PDB entry 7F8V | electron microscopy, 3.30 A resolution | chains A and R of the 5 polymer chains in the assembly

# Chain A
Protein: Guanine nucleotide-binding protein G(i) subunit alpha-2
Organism: Homo sapiens
UniProt: P04899 (GNAI2_HUMAN); residue numbers follow UniProt; this construct covers 1-355
Sequence (355 residues; numbered 1 to 355; the number before each row is that of its first residue):
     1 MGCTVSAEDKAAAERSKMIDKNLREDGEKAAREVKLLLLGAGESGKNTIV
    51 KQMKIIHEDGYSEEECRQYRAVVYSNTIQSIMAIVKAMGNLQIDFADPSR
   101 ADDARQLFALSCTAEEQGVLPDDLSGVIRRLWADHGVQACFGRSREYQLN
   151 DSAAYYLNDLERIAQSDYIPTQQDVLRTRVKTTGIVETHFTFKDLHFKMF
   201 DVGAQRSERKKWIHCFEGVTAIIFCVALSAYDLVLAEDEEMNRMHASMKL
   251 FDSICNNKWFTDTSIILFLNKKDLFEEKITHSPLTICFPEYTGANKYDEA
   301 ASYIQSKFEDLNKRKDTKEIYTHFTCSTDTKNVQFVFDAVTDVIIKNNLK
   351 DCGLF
Not modelled in the structure: 1-9, 54-182
Sequence notes: engineered mutation Asn47 (Ser in P04899), Ala204 (Gly in P04899), Ala246 (Glu in P04899), Ser327 (Ala in P04899)
Swiss-Prot annotation at these positions:
  - region: Lys35 to Lys46, Thr48 (G1 motif), Asp174 to Thr182 (G2 motif), Phe197 to Gly203, Gln205, Arg206 (G3 motif), Ile266 to Asp273 (G4 motif), Thr325, Cys326, Thr328 to Thr330 (G5 motif)
  - binding site (GTP): Leu176 to Thr182, Asp201 to Gly203, Gln205, Asn270 to Asp273
  - binding site (Mg(2+)): Thr182
  - modified residue: Arg179 (ADP-ribosylarginine), Gln205 (Deamidated glutamine), Cys352 (ADP-ribosylcysteine)
  - lipidation: Gly2 (N-myristoyl glycine), Cys3 (S-palmitoyl cysteine)

# Chain R
Protein: Gastrin/cholecystokinin type B receptor
Organism: Homo sapiens
UniProt: P32239 (GASR_HUMAN); numbering as in UniProt (aligned over 2-418)
Sequence (465 residues; row label = number of the first residue in the row; numbers below 1 keep their minus sign (Asp-8 is residue -8)):
    -8 DYKDDDDGAPELLKLNRSVQGTGPGPGASLCRPGAPLLNSSSVGNLSCEP
    42 PRIRGAGTRELELAIRITLYAVIFLMSVGGNMLIIVVLGLSRRLRTVTNA
    92 FLLSLAVSDLLLAVACMPFTLLPNLMGTFIFGTVICKAVSYLMGVSVSVS
   142 TLSLVAIALERYSAICRPLQARVWQTRSHAARVIVATWLLSGLLMVPYPV
   192 YTVVQPVGPRVLQCVHRWPSARVRQTWSVLLLLLLFFIPGVVMAVAYGLI
   242 SRELYLGLRFDGDSDSDSQSRVRNQGGLPGAVHQNGRCRPETGAVGEDSD
   292 GCYVQLPRSRPALELTALTAPGPGSGSRPTQAKLLAKKRVVRMLLVIVVL
   342 FFLCWLPVYSANTWRAFDGPGAHRALSGAPISFIHLLSYASACVNPLVYC
   392 FMHRRFRQACLETCARCCPRPPRARPREFLEVLFQGPWSHPQFEKGGGSG
   442 GGSGGSAWSHPQFEK
Not modelled in the structure: -8 to 54, 250-325, 406-456
Sequence notes: expression tag (-8 to 1, 419-456)
Swiss-Prot annotation at these positions:
  - lipidation: Cys408 (S-palmitoyl cysteine)
  - glycosylation (N-linked (GlcNAc...) asparagine): Asn7, Asn30, Asn36
Disulfide bonds: Cys127-Cys205
What the authors report for this chain:
  - mutagenesis - Y189A, R356A, L367A, Y380A: abolished binding to CCK-8 or gastrin-17
  - specificity-determining residues: Arg208, Trp209
  - mutagenesis - H207A: abolished binding to Gastrin-17

# Chain A / chain R interface
Residue-residue contacts - 27 pairs, chain A then chain R:
  Ala31(A) - Arg163(R)  hydrogen bond (backbone-side chain)
  Arg32(A) - Arg163(R)
  Arg32(A) - Val164(R)
  Glu33(A) - Arg163(R)  hydrogen bond (backbone-side chain)
  Leu195(A) - Leu160(R)  hydrophobic
  Phe337(A) - Leu160(R)  hydrophobic
  Thr341(A) - Pro159(R)
  Asp342(A) - Gly248(R)
  Ile344(A) - Pro159(R)  hydrophobic
  Ile344(A) - Leu160(R)  hydrophobic
  Ile344(A) - Arg163(R)
  Ile345(A) - Ile156(R)
  Ile345(A) - Pro159(R)  hydrophobic
  Ile345(A) - Leu249(R)  hydrophobic
  Asn348(A) - Ala155(R)  hydrogen bond (side chain-backbone)
  Asn348(A) - Ile156(R)
  Leu349(A) - Ile156(R)  hydrophobic
  Asp351(A) - Thr87(R)
  Asp351(A) - Thr89(R)
  Cys352(A) - Thr89(R)
  Cys352(A) - Arg152(R)  hydrogen bond (backbone-side chain)
  Gly353(A) - His394(R)  hydrogen bond (backbone-side chain)
  Gly353(A) - Arg396(R)
  Leu354(A) - Arg152(R)
  Leu354(A) - Val331(R)
  Leu354(A) - Leu335(R)  hydrophobic
  Phe355(A) - Lys328(R)
Also at the interface, not in a pair above, chain A (21 interface residues in all): Glu28, Val34, Lys193, Thr220, Lys350
Also at the interface, not in a pair above, chain R (20 interface residues in all): Ala162, Thr167, Ser169, Ile241
The authors on this interface:
  - interface residues, chain R: Val164(R)

# In short
The interface between chain A and chain R involves 21 residues on one side and 20 on the other, with 5
hydrogen bonds. Polar pairs include Ala31(A)-Arg163(R), Glu33(A)-Arg163(R) and Asn348(A)-Ala155(R). From the
paper: Y189A, R356A and L367A of chain R, among others, abolish binding to CCK-8 or gastrin-17; the interface
residue Val164(R); 5 substitutions were tested in all.
Here chain A is Guanine nucleotide-binding protein G(i) subunit alpha-2 and chain R is Gastrin/cholecystokinin
type B receptor, both from Homo sapiens. Entry 7F8V (Cryo-EM structure of the cholecystokinin receptor CCKBR
in complex with gastrin-17 and Gi) was determined by electron microscopy together with 7F8X, 7F8U, 7F8W and
7F8Y from the same study.
